PDB entry 5VE9 | X-ray diffraction, 2.79 A resolution | chains A and B of the 3 polymer chains in the assembly

== Chain A (and B) ==
Name: Microtubule-actin cross-linking factor 1, isoforms 1/2/3/5
Organism: Homo sapiens
Notes: fragment: EF1-EF2 domains; chain B of this document is another copy of the same molecule, construct and numbering; everything in this record applies to it too
UniProtKB: Q9UPN3 (MACF1_HUMAN); residue numbers follow UniProt; this construct covers 7024-7108
Amino-acid sequence (91 residues; row label = number of the first residue in the row):
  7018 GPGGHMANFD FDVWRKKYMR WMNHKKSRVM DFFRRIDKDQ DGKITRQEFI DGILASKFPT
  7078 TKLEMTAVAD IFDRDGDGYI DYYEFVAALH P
Disordered / not traced: 7018-7020 (chain B: fully traced)
Construct notes: expression tag (7018-7023)
Metal / ion sites: Zn2+ near Asp7029 (its only coordinating residue here); Ca2+ site 1: Asp7054, Asp7056, Asp7058, Lys7060; Ca2+ site 2: Asp7090, Asp7092, Asp7094, Tyr7096, Glu7101
Curated features (UniProtKB/Swiss-Prot):
  - binding site (Ca(2+)): Asp7054, Asp7056, Asp7058, Lys7060, Glu7065, Asp7090, Asp7092, Asp7094, Tyr7096, Glu7101
  - natural variant: Gly7093 (G7093E: In a breast cancer sample)

== How chain A and chain B interact ==
Pairs across the interface - 47 pairs, chain A then chain B:
  His7022(A) with Asn7025(B); Phe7026(B), hydrogen bond (backbone-backbone); Phe7028(B); Asp7029(B), salt bridge; Ile7088(B)
  Met7023(A) with Met7023(B), hydrophobic; Ala7024(B); Asn7025(B); Ile7088(B)
  Ala7024(A) with His7022(B); Met7023(B); Ala7024(B), hydrogen bond (backbone-backbone); Ala7084(B); Asp7087(B); Ile7088(B), hydrophobic
  Asn7025(A) with Gly7020(B); His7022(B); Met7023(B); Thr7083(B); Asp7087(B), hydrogen bond (backbone-side chain)
  Phe7026(A) with Gly7021(B); His7022(B), hydrogen bond (backbone-backbone); Leu7080(B), hydrophobic
  Asp7027(A) with Leu7080(B)
  Phe7028(A) with His7022(B)
  Asp7029(A) with Gly7018(B); Pro7019(B); His7022(B)
  Val7030(A) with Leu7080(B), hydrophobic
  Trp7031(A) with Leu7080(B)
  Thr7078(A) with Thr7078(B); Glu7081(B), hydrogen bond
  Leu7080(A) with Phe7026(B); Asp7027(B); Trp7031(B); Lys7034(B); Glu7081(B)
  Glu7081(A) with Thr7078(B); Leu7080(B); Glu7081(B)
  Thr7083(A) with Asp7027(B)
  Ala7084(A) with Ala7024(B); Asn7025(B)
  Asp7087(A) with Ala7024(B); Asn7025(B), hydrogen bond
  Ile7088(A) with His7022(B); Ala7024(B), hydrophobic
Other interface residues (no listed pair), chain A (18 interface residues in all): Arg7063
Other interface residues (no listed pair), chain B (22 interface residues in all): Val7030

== Overview ==
18 residues of chain A and 22 residues of chain B are in contact, with 6 hydrogen bonds and 1 salt bridge.
Polar contacts include His7022(A)-Asp7029(B), Asn7025(A)-Asp7087(B) and Thr7078(A)-Glu7081(B). UniProt lists
10 Ca2+-binding residues on chain A.
Both chains are Microtubule-actin cross-linking factor 1, isoforms 1/2/3/5 (Homo sapiens). Entry 5VE9
(Structure of hACF7 EF1-EF2-GAR domains) was determined by X-ray diffraction.
